PDB entry 5CJW | X-ray diffraction, 3.40 A resolution | chains A and B

# Chain A (and B)
Protein: Isobutyryl-CoA mutase fused
Organism: Ralstonia metallidurans (strain CH34 / ATCC 43123 / DSM 2839)
Notes: EC 5.4.99.2; chain B of this document is another copy of the same molecule, construct and numbering; everything in this record applies to it too
Reference sequence: Q1LRY0 (Q1LRY0_RALME); numbering as in UniProt (aligned over 1-1093)
Chain sequence (1113 residues; each row starts with the number of its first residue; numbers below 1 keep their minus sign (Met-19 is residue -19)):
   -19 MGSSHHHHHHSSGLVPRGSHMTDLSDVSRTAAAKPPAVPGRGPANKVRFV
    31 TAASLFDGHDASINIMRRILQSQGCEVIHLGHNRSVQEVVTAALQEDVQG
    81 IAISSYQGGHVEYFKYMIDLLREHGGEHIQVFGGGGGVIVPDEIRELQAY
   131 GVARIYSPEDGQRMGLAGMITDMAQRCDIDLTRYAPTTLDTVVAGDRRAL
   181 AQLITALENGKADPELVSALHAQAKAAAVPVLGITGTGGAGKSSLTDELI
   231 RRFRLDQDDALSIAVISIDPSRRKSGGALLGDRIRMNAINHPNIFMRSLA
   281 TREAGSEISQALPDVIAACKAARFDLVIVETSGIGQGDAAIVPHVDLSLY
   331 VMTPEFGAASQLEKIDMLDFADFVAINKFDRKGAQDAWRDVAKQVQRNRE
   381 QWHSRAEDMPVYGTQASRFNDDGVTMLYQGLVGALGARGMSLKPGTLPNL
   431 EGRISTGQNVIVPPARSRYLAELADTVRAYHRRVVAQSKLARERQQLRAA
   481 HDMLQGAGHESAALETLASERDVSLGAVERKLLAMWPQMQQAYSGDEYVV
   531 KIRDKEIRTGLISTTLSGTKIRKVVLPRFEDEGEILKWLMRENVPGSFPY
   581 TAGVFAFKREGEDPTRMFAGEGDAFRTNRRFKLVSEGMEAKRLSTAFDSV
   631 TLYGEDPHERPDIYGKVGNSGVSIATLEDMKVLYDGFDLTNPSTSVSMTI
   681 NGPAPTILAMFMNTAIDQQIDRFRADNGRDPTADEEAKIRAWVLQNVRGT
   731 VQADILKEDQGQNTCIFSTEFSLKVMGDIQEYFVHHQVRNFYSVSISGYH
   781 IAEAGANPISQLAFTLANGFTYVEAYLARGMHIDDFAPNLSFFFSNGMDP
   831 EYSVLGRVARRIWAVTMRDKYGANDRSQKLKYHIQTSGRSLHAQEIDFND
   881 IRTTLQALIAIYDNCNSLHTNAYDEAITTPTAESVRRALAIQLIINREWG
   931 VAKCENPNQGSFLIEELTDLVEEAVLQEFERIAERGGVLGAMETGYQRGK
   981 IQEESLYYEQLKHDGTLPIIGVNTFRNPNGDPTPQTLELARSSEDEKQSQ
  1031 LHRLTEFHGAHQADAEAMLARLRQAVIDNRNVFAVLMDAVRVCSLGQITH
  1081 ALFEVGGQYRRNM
Not modelled in the structure: -19 to 20, 530-536, 1012-1014 (chain B: -19 to 21, 592-593, 905-906, 1011-1018)
Sequence notes: initiating methionine (-19); expression tag (-18 to 0)
UniProt features mapped onto this chain:
  - binding site (adenosylcob(III)alamin): His39
  - binding site (GTP): Gly219 to Ser224, Arg265, Asn357 to Asp360, Glu973, Asn1092
  - binding site (Mg(2+)): Ser223, Ile248, Asp249, Asp262, Glu310, Thr311
  - binding site (substrate): Phe587, Arg622, Arg728, Tyr772, Ser821, Arg856, Lys861
  - mutagenesis: Phe598 (F598A: Switches the substrate specificity and enhances the catalytic efficiency of the isovaleryl-CoA mutase over the native isobutyryl-CoA mutase activity about 4000-fold ...)
Bound ions: cobalamin Co: His39 (together with 5'-deoxyadenosine); Mg2+ site 1: Ser223, Asp262, Glu310 (together with GDP); Mg2+ site 2: Asp249, Asp262, Glu310
Small-molecule neighbours:
  - pivalyl-coenzyme A (52O): Phe585, Phe587, Lys588, Arg589, Glu592, Arg596, Phe598, Arg622, Ser624, Ser675, Ser677, Thr679, Arg728, Thr730, Gln732, Gln742, Tyr772, Tyr779, His780, Ser821, Phe822, Phe823, Arg856, Lys861, Tyr862, His863, Gln865, Asn896, Ser897
  - 5'-deoxyadenosine (5AD): Phe598, Ala599, Gly600, Ala626, Ser650, Tyr779, Gln865, Gly868, His899, Asn901, Glu905, Thr909, Pro910
  - cobalamin (B12): Phe36, Asp37, Gly38, His39, Asp40, Ala41, Ser42, Ile43, Ile45, Met46, Ala82, Ile83, Ser84, Tyr86, Gln87, Gly88, Gly113, Gly114, Gly115, Gly116, Val118, Tyr136, Ser137, Pro138, Gly141, Leu146, Met149, Ile150, Met153, Phe598, Ala626, Phe627, Leu632, Tyr633, Ser650, Gly741, Gln742, Asn743, Thr744, Tyr779, His780, Glu783, Ala784, Gly868, Arg869, Leu871, Asp904, Glu905, Ala906, Ile907, Thr908, Thr909, Pro910, Glu989, Lys992, His993
  - GDP (guanosine-5'-diphosphate): Thr217, Gly218, Gly219, Ala220, Gly221, Lys222, Ser223, Ser224, Asp262, Arg265, Glu310, Asn357, Lys358, Phe359, Asp360, Thr394, Gln395, Ala396, Ser397, Glu973, Asn1092
What the authors report for this chain:
  - binding site for pivalyl-coenzyme A: Phe585, Arg589, Phe598, Arg622, Arg728, Gln732, Tyr772, His780, Ser821, Arg856, Lys861
  - conformationally variable residues (side-chain flip): Phe598
  - specificity-determining residues: Phe598 (by similarity / conservation)
  - catalytic residues: His780, Glu905 (citing earlier work)

# Chain A / chain B interface
Contacting residue pairs (154):
  Arg472(A) - Glu560(B)
  Glu473(A) - Met483(B)
  Gln476(A) - Gln476(B)
  Gln476(A) - Ala479(B)
  Leu477(A) - Ala480(B)  hydrophobic
  Leu477(A) - Met483(B)  hydrophobic
  Ala479(A) - Gln476(B)
  Ala480(A) - Leu477(B)  hydrophobic
  Ala480(A) - Ala480(B)  hydrophobic
  Ala480(A) - Leu494(B)  hydrophobic
  Met483(A) - Glu473(B)
  Met483(A) - Leu477(B)  hydrophobic
  Met483(A) - Leu497(B)
  Met483(A) - Arg501(B)
  Leu484(A) - Ala493(B)
  Leu484(A) - Leu494(B)  hydrophobic
  Leu484(A) - Leu497(B)
  Ala493(A) - Leu484(B)
  Leu494(A) - Ala480(B)  hydrophobic
  Leu494(A) - Leu484(B)  hydrophobic
  Leu497(A) - Met483(B)
  Arg501(A) - Met483(B)
  Thr545(A) - Pro830(B)
  Thr545(A) - Glu831(B)  hydrogen bond
  Leu546(A) - Asn787(B)
  Leu546(A) - Asp829(B)
  Leu546(A) - Tyr987(B)  hydrophobic
  Leu546(A) - Tyr988(B)  hydrophobic
  Leu546(A) - Leu991(B)  hydrophobic
  Ser547(A) - Asn787(B)
  Ser547(A) - Pro788(B)
  Ser547(A) - Ile789(B)
  Ser547(A) - Glu831(B)  hydrogen bond
  Thr549(A) - Glu831(B)  hydrogen bond
  Thr549(A) - Leu950(B)
  Lys550(A) - Leu950(B)
  Ile551(A) - Leu947(B)  hydrophobic
  Arg552(A) - Glu946(B)  salt bridge
  Val555(A) - Phe942(B)  hydrophobic
  Val555(A) - Glu946(B)
  Pro557(A) - Phe942(B)  hydrophobic
  Arg558(A) - Glu564(B)
  Arg558(A) - Lys567(B)
  Arg558(A) - Glu946(B)  salt bridge
  Arg558(A) - Asp949(B)  salt bridge
  Phe559(A) - Phe559(B)  hydrophobic
  Phe559(A) - Glu564(B)
  Glu560(A) - Arg472(B)
  Glu560(A) - Glu564(B)  hydrogen bond (backbone-side chain)
  Asp561(A) - Asp561(B)
  Glu564(A) - Arg558(B)
  Glu564(A) - Phe559(B)
  Glu564(A) - Glu560(B)
  Lys567(A) - Arg558(B)
  Trp568(A) - Phe942(B)
  Asn787(A) - Ser547(B)
  Pro788(A) - Ser547(B)
  Met828(A) - Glu928(B)
  Met828(A) - Trp929(B)  hydrophobic
  Met828(A) - Gly930(B)  hydrogen bond (backbone-backbone)
  Pro830(A) - Thr545(B)
  Pro830(A) - Gly930(B)
  Glu831(A) - Thr545(B)  hydrogen bond
  Glu831(A) - Ser547(B)  hydrogen bond
  Glu831(A) - Thr549(B)  hydrogen bond
  Glu875(A) - Arg916(B)  salt bridge
  Asp877(A) - Glu913(B)
  Asp877(A) - Arg917(B)  salt bridge
  Phe878(A) - Ala920(B)  hydrophobic
  Phe878(A) - Ile924(B)
  Ile881(A) - Thr884(B)
  Ile881(A) - Ile921(B)  hydrophobic
  Ile881(A) - Ile924(B)  hydrophobic
  Arg882(A) - Glu928(B)  salt bridge
  Thr884(A) - Ile881(B)
  Thr884(A) - Leu885(B)
  Leu885(A) - Thr884(B)
  Leu885(A) - Leu888(B)  hydrophobic
  Leu885(A) - Trp929(B)
  Leu888(A) - Leu885(B)  hydrophobic
  Leu888(A) - Leu888(B)  hydrophobic
  Ile889(A) - Trp929(B)  hydrophobic
  Arg916(A) - Glu875(B)  salt bridge
  Arg916(A) - Phe878(B)
  Arg916(A) - Phe1005(B)  hydrogen bond (side chain-backbone)
  Arg916(A) - Arg1006(B)
  Arg917(A) - Asp877(B)
  Arg917(A) - Phe878(B)
  Arg917(A) - Ile881(B)
  Arg917(A) - Arg917(B)
  Leu919(A) - Phe1005(B)  hydrophobic
  Ala920(A) - Phe878(B)  hydrophobic
  Ile921(A) - Ile881(B)  hydrophobic
  Leu923(A) - Ile1000(B)  hydrophobic
  Leu923(A) - Phe1005(B)  hydrophobic
  Ile924(A) - Met828(B)  hydrophobic
  Ile924(A) - Phe878(B)
  Ile924(A) - Ile881(B)  hydrophobic
  Ile924(A) - Arg882(B)
  Ile924(A) - Ile1000(B)
  Ile925(A) - Leu885(B)  hydrophobic
  Arg927(A) - Pro998(B)
  Glu928(A) - Met828(B)
  Glu928(A) - Arg882(B)  salt bridge
  Glu928(A) - Pro998(B)
  Glu928(A) - Ile999(B)
  Glu928(A) - Ile1000(B)  hydrogen bond (side chain-backbone)
  Trp929(A) - Gly827(B)
  Trp929(A) - Met828(B)
  Trp929(A) - Leu885(B)
  Trp929(A) - Ile889(B)  hydrophobic
  Gly930(A) - Met828(B)  hydrogen bond (backbone-backbone)
  Gly930(A) - Pro830(B)
  Val931(A) - Ser833(B)
  Val931(A) - Leu943(B)  hydrophobic
  Cys934(A) - Leu943(B)  hydrophobic
  Pro937(A) - Ser941(B)  hydrogen bond (backbone-side chain)
  Pro937(A) - Leu943(B)  hydrophobic
  Gln939(A) - Ser941(B)
  Gln939(A) - Phe942(B)  hydrogen bond (backbone-backbone)
  Gly940(A) - Gly940(B)
  Gly940(A) - Ser941(B)
  Gly940(A) - Phe942(B)
  Ser941(A) - Pro937(B)  hydrogen bond (side chain-backbone)
  Ser941(A) - Gln939(B)
  Ser941(A) - Gly940(B)
  Ser941(A) - Ser941(B)
  Phe942(A) - Val555(B)  hydrophobic
  Phe942(A) - Pro557(B)  hydrophobic
  Phe942(A) - Phe559(B)  hydrophobic
  Phe942(A) - Trp568(B)
  Phe942(A) - Gln939(B)  hydrogen bond (backbone-backbone)
  Phe942(A) - Gly940(B)
  Leu943(A) - Val555(B)
  Leu943(A) - Cys934(B)  hydrophobic
  Leu943(A) - Pro937(B)  hydrophobic
  Glu946(A) - Arg552(B)  salt bridge
  Glu946(A) - Val555(B)
  Glu946(A) - Arg558(B)  salt bridge
  Leu947(A) - Ile551(B)  hydrophobic
  Tyr987(A) - Leu546(B)
  Tyr988(A) - Leu546(B)  hydrophobic
  Leu991(A) - Leu546(B)  hydrophobic
  Leu997(A) - Leu546(B)  hydrophobic
  Pro998(A) - Arg927(B)
  Pro998(A) - Glu928(B)
  Ile999(A) - Glu928(B)
  Ile1000(A) - Leu923(B)
  Ile1000(A) - Ile924(B)  hydrophobic
  Ile1000(A) - Glu928(B)  hydrogen bond (backbone-side chain)
  Phe1005(A) - Arg916(B)  hydrogen bond (backbone-side chain)
  Phe1005(A) - Leu923(B)  hydrophobic
  Arg1006(A) - Arg916(B)
  Asn1007(A) - Arg916(B)
Also at the interface, not in a pair above, chain A (86 interface residues in all): Gln475, Ala487, His489, Leu556, Ile789, Gly827, Asp829, Ser833, Gln886, Leu950, Thr1004, Pro1008
Also at the interface, not in a pair above, chain B (85 interface residues in all): His489, Lys550, Leu556, Gln886, Leu919, Ile925, Val931, Leu997, Asn1007, Pro1008

# In short
The interface between chain A and chain B involves 86 residues on one side and 85 on the other; the contacts
include 17 hydrogen bonds and 10 salt bridges. Polar pairs include Arg552(A)-Glu946(B), Arg558(A)-Glu946(B)
and Arg558(A)-Asp949(B). From the paper: catalytic residues His780(A) and Glu905(A); a binding site for
pivalyl-coenzyme A at Phe585(A), Arg589(A) and Phe598(A) among others.
Both chains are Isobutyryl-CoA mutase fused (Ralstonia metallidurans (strain CH34 / ATCC 43123 / DSM 2839)).
Entry 5CJW (Isobutyryl-CoA mutase fused with bound adenosylcobalamin, GDP, Mg (holo-IcmF/GDP), and substrate
pivalyl-coenzyme A) was determined by X-ray diffraction together with 5CJT, 5CJU and 5CJV from the same study.
